PDB entry 9PD8 | electron microscopy, 4.23 A resolution (low resolution: residue-level contacts below are approximate; hydrogen-bond / salt-bridge calls are withheld) | chains D and E of the 15 polymer chains in the assembly

# Chain D (and E)
Name: Vesicle-fusing ATPase
Source organism: Cricetulus griseus
Notes: EC 3.6.4.6; chain E of this document is another copy of the same molecule, construct and numbering; everything in this record applies to it too
Reference sequence: P18708 (NSF_CRIGR); numbering as in UniProt (aligned over 1-744)
Sequence (747 residues; numbered -2 to 744; the number before each row is that of its first residue; numbers below 1 keep their minus sign (Gly-2 is residue -2)):
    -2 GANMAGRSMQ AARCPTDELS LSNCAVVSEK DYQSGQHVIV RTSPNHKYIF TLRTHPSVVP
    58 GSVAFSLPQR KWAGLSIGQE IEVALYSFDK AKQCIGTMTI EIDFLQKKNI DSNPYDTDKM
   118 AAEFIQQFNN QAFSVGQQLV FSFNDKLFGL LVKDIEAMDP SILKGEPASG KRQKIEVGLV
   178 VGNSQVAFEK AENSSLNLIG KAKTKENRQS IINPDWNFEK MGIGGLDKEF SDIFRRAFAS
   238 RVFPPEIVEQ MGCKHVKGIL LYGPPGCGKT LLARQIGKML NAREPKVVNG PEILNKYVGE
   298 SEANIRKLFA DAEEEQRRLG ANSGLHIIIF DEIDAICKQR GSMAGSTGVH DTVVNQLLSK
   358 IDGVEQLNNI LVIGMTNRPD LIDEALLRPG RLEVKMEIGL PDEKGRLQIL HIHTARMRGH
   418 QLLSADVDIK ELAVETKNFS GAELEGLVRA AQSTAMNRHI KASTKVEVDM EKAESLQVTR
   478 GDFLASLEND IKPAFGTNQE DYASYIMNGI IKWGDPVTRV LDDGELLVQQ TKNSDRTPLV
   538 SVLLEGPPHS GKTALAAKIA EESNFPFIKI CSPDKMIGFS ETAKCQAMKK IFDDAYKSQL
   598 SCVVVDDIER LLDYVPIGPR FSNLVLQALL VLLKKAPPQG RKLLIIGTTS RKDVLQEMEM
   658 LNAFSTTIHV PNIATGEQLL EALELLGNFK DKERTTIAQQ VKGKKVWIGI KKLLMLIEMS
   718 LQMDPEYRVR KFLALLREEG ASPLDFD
Disordered / not traced: -2 to 204, 741-744 (chain E: -2 to 205, 741-744)
Construct notes: expression tag (-2 to 0)
Curated features (UniProtKB/Swiss-Prot):
  - binding site (ATP): Asn505 to Trp510, Pro545 to Leu552
  - binding site (Mg(2+)): Thr550
  - modified residue: Lys105 (N6-acetyllysine), Ser207 (Phosphoserine), Tyr259 (Phosphotyrosine), Ser569 (Phosphoserine)
Small-molecule neighbours:
  - ADP (adenosine-5'-diphosphate): Gly219, Ile220, Gly221, Leu223, Pro262, Gly263, Cys264, Gly265, Lys266, Thr267, Leu268, Ile406, His410, Gly438, Ala439, Glu442
  - ATP (adenosine-5'-triphosphate), molecule 1: Asp359, Arg385, Arg388
  - ATP, molecule 2: Ile503, Met504, Asn505, Gly506, Ile507, Ile508, Val514, His546, Ser547, Gly548, Lys549, Thr550, Ala551, Leu552, Asp604, Ile707, Lys708, Leu711
What the authors report for this chain:
  - post-translational modification sites: Ser207 (citing earlier work)

# How chain D and chain E interact
Contacting residue pairs (78; chain D residue first):
  Asn210(D) - Lys462(E)
  Pro211(D) - Lys462(E)
  Asp212(D) - Lys462(E)
  Trp213(D) - Thr461(E)
  Trp213(D) - Lys462(E)
  Asn214(D) - Thr461(E)
  Phe215(D) - Ser460(E)
  Arg232(D) - Ser450(E)
  Arg232(D) - Asn454(E)
  Arg233(D) - Asp487(E)
  Arg233(D) - Ile488(E)
  Ala236(D) - Met453(E)
  Phe240(D) - Met453(E)
  Phe240(D) - Val465(E)
  Phe240(D) - Glu468(E)
  Pro241(D) - Glu468(E)
  Glu246(D) - Arg413(E)
  Gln247(D) - Arg413(E)
  Gln247(D) - Met414(E)
  Met248(D) - Met414(E)
  Met248(D) - Gln449(E)
  Gly249(D) - Arg413(E)
  Cys250(D) - Gln449(E)
  Lys251(D) - Arg446(E)
  Val253(D) - Arg446(E)
  Tyr294(D) - Lys293(E)
  Val295(D) - Asn292(E)
  Glu297(D) - Lys293(E)
  Arg337(D) - Asp331(E)
  Arg337(D) - Asn374(E)
  Arg337(D) - Arg375(E)
  Thr344(D) - Met340(E)
  Gly345(D) - Met340(E)
  Thr349(D) - Pro288(E)
  Asn352(D) - Glu329(E)
  Asn352(D) - Asp331(E)
  Asn352(D) - Ala332(E)
  Leu355(D) - Glu329(E)
  Ser356(D) - Asn286(E)
  Ser356(D) - Asp328(E)
  Ser356(D) - Glu329(E)
  Gly360(D) - Thr267(E)
  Val361(D) - Thr267(E)
  Val361(D) - Arg271(E)
  Gln363(D) - Arg271(E)
  Ala382(D) - Pro262(E)
  Arg385(D) - Pro262(E)
  Arg385(D) - Gly263(E)
  Arg385(D) - Ala439(E)
  Pro386(D) - Ala439(E)
  Leu523(D) - Met720(E)
  Gln526(D) - Gln719(E)
  Gln527(D) - Glu715(E)
  Gln527(D) - Met716(E)
  Gln527(D) - Gln719(E)
  Asn530(D) - Gln719(E)
  Ser531(D) - Glu715(E)
  Arg533(D) - Met504(E)
  Arg533(D) - Glu715(E)
  Lys586(D) - Ile574(E)
  Pro616(D) - Ile614(E)
  Pro616(D) - Arg617(E)
  Phe618(D) - Val612(E)
  Phe618(D) - Ile614(E)
  Phe618(D) - Arg617(E)
  Asn620(D) - Asp610(E)
  Leu621(D) - Phe576(E)
  Gln624(D) - Arg607(E)
  Gln624(D) - Asp610(E)
  Gln624(D) - Tyr611(E)
  Leu627(D) - Arg607(E)
  Val628(D) - Ile574(E)
  Val628(D) - Arg607(E)
  Glu654(D) - Pro613(E)
  Glu654(D) - Ile614(E)
  Glu656(D) - Tyr611(E)
  Glu656(D) - Pro613(E)
  Ser662(D) - Met712(E)
Interface residues without a listed pair, chain D (71 interface residues in all): Phe231, Ser237, Val239, Ile244, Val245, Gly296, Glu299, Gly338, Ser343, Gln353, Glu390, Thr534, Pro535, Cys582, Arg617, Leu623, Leu629, Lys631, Met655, Asn659
Interface residues without a listed pair, chain E (64 interface residues in all): Leu291, Ala341, Gly342, Val346, His347, His417, Glu440, Glu442, Ala447, Thr451, Ile457, Val463, Leu473, His546, Gly575, Leu683, Asn685, Lys708, Lys709

# Summary
71 residues of chain D face 64 of chain E across their interface. Ligands of chain D: ATP and ADP. Curated
annotation (UniProt) lists 14 ATP-binding residues and Mg2+-binding residue Thr550(D) on chain D. From the
paper: a modification site at Ser207(D).
Chain D and chain E are both Vesicle-fusing ATPase (Cricetulus griseus); the structure, 22bin20S complex
(NSF-alphaSNAP-2:2 syntaxin-1a:SNAP-25), hydrolyzing, class 21, was determined by electron microscopy together
with 9OJR, 9OJU, 9OJZ, 9OK3, 9OK5, 9OKC and 17 further entries from the same study.
